6YEY - chains D and E of the 5 polymer chains in the assembly; structure by electron microscopy, 3.70 A resolution.

== Chain D (and E) ==
Protein: A component of insecticidal toxin complex (Tc)
From: Xenorhabdus nematophila
Notes: chain E of this document is another copy of the same molecule, construct and numbering; everything in this record applies to it too
Reference sequence: A0A0R4FN93 (A0A0R4FN93_XENNE); numbering as in UniProt (aligned over 1-2523)
Chain sequence (2523 residues; numbered 1 to 2523; the number before each row is that of its first residue):
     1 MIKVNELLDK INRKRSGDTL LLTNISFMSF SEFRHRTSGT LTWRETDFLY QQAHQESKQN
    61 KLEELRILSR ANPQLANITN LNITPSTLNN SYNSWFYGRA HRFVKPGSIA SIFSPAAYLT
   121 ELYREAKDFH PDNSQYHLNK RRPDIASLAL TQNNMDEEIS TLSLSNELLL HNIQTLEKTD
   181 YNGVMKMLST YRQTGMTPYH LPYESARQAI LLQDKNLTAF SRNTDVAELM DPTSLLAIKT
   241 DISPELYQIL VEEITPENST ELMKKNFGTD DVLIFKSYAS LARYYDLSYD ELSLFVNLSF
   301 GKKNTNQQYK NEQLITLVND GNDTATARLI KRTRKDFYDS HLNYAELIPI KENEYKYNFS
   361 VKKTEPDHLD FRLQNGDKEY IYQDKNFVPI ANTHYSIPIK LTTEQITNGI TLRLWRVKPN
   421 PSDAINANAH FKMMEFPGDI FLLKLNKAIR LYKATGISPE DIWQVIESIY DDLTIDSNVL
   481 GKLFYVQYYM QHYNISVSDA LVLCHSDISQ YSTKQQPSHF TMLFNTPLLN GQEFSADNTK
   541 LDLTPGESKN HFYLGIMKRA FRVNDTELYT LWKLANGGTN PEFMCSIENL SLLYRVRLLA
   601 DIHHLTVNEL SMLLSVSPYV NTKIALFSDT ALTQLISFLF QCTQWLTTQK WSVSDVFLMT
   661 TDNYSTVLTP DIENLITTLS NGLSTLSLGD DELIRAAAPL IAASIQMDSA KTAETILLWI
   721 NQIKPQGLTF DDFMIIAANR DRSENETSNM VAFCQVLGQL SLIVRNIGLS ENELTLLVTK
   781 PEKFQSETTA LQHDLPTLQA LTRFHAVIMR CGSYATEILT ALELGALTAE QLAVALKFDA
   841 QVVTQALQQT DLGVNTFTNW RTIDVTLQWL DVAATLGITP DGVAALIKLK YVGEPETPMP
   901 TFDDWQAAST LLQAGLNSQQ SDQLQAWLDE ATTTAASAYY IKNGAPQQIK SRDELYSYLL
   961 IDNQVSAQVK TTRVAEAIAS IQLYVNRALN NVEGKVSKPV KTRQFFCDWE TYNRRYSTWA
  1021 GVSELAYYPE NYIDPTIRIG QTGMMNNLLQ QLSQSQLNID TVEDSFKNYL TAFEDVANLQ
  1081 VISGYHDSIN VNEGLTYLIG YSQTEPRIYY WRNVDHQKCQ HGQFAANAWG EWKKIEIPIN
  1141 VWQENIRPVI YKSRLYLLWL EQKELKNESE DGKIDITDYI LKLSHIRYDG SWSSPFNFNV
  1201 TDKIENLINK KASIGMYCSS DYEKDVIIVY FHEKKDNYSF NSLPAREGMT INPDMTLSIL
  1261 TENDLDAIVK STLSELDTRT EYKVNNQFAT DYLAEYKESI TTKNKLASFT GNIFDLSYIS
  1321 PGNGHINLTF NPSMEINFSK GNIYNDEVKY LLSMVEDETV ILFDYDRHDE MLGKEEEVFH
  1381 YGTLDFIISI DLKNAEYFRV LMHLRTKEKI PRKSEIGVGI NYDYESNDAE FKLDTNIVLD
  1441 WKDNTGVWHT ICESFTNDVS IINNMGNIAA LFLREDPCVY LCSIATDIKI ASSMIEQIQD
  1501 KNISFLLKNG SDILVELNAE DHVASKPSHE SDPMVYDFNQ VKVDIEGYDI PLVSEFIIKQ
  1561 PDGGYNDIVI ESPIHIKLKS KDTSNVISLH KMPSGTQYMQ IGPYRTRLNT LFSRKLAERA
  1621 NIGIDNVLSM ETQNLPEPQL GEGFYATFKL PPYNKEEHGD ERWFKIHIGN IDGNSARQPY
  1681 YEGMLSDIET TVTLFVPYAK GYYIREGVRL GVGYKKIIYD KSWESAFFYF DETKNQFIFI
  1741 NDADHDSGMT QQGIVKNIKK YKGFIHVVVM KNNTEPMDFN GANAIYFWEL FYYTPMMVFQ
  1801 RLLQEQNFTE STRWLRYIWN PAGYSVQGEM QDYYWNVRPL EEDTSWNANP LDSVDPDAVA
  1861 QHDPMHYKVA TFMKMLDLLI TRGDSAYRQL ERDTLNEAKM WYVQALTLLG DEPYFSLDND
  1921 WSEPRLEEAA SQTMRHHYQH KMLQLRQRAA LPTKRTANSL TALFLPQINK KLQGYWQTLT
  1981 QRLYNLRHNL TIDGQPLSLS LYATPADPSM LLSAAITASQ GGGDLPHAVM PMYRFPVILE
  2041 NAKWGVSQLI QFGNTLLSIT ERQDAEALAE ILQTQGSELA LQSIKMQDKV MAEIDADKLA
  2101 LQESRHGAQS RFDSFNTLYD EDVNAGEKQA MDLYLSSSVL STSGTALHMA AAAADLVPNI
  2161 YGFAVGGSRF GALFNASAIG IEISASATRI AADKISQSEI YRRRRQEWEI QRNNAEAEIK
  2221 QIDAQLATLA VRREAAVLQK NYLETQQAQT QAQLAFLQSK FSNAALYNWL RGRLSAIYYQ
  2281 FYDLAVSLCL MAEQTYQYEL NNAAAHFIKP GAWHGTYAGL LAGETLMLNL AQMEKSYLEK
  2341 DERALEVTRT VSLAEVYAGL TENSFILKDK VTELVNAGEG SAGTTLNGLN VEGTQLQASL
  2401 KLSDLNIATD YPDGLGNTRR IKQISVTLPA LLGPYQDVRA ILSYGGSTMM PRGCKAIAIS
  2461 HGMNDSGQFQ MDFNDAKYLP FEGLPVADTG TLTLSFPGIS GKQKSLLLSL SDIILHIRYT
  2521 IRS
Disordered / not traced: 1-19, 1339-1499, 1561-1566

== Interface between chain D and chain E ==
Pairs across the interface (348; chain D residue first):
  Ser31(D) - Gly1828(E)
  Trp43(D) - Gln1827(E)
  Glu158(D) - Arg1892(E)  salt bridge
  Ala282(D) - Phe1915(E)  hydrophobic
  Ser288(D) - Tyr1914(E)
  Tyr289(D) - Tyr1914(E)
  Tyr289(D) - Phe1915(E)  hydrophobic
  Tyr289(D) - Asn1919(E)
  Gly301(D) - Asp1920(E)
  Asn304(D) - Arg102(E)
  Asn304(D) - Asp1920(E)
  Asn304(D) - Trp1921(E)
  Asn304(D) - Ser1922(E)  hydrogen bond (backbone-backbone)
  Thr305(D) - Asp1920(E)
  Thr305(D) - Ser1922(E)
  Asn306(D) - Ser1922(E)
  Gln307(D) - Glu1923(E)
  Lys363(D) - His171(E)
  Ala391(D) - Arg1925(E)
  Asn392(D) - Ser147(E)
  Asn392(D) - Ala149(E)
  Asn392(D) - Arg1925(E)  hydrogen bond (backbone-side chain)
  Thr393(D) - Arg1925(E)  hydrogen bond
  His394(D) - Glu1923(E)  hydrogen bond (side chain-backbone)
  Lys514(D) - Asn153(E)  hydrogen bond
  Leu529(D) - Thr910(E)
  Leu529(D) - Gln913(E)  hydrogen bond (backbone-side chain)
  Pro545(D) - Gln845(E)
  His551(D) - Ala907(E)
  His551(D) - Thr910(E)
  Gly555(D) - Thr910(E)
  Gly555(D) - Ala914(E)
  Lys558(D) - Leu911(E)
  Lys558(D) - Ala914(E)
  Arg559(D) - Ala914(E)
  Asn564(D) - Gly877(E)
  Asp565(D) - Thr879(E)
  Thr566(D) - Gln841(E)  hydrogen bond
  Thr566(D) - Val842(E)
  Thr566(D) - Gln845(E)
  Glu567(D) - Asp839(E)
  Tyr569(D) - Gln841(E)
  Asn608(D) - Asp839(E)  hydrogen bond
  Leu658(D) - Ser813(E)
  Leu658(D) - Tyr814(E)
  Ser665(D) - Glu817(E)  hydrogen bond
  Val667(D) - Thr820(E)
  Val667(D) - Ala821(E)  hydrophobic
  Leu668(D) - Thr820(E)  hydrogen bond (backbone-side chain)
  Thr669(D) - Thr816(E)
  Pro670(D) - Thr816(E)
  Pro670(D) - Thr820(E)
  Thr678(D) - Trp2269(E)
  Gly682(D) - Arg2273(E)
  Pro699(D) - Gly2272(E)
  Pro699(D) - Ala2276(E)  hydrophobic
  Leu700(D) - Arg2273(E)
  Ala703(D) - Asn2268(E)
  Ala703(D) - Trp2269(E)
  Ala703(D) - Gly2272(E)
  Ala703(D) - Arg2273(E)
  Gln706(D) - Ala2265(E)
  Gln706(D) - Asn2268(E)
  Met707(D) - Asn2268(E)  hydrogen bond (backbone-side chain)
  Asp708(D) - Gln2063(E)
  Asp708(D) - Asn2268(E)
  Asp708(D) - Arg2271(E)  hydrogen bond (backbone-side chain)
  Lys711(D) - Gln2020(E)
  Gln755(D) - Glu817(E)  hydrogen bond
  Ser770(D) - Ile2016(E)
  Glu771(D) - Ala2018(E)
  Asn772(D) - Ile2016(E)
  Asn772(D) - Thr2017(E)  hydrogen bond (side chain-backbone)
  Glu773(D) - Ile2016(E)
  Met809(D) - Leu2012(E)
  Met809(D) - Ala2014(E)
  Gly812(D) - Ala2014(E)
  Ala815(D) - Ala2014(E)  hydrophobic
  Thr816(D) - Ile2016(E)
  Thr816(D) - Thr2017(E)
  Leu819(D) - Ile2016(E)  hydrophobic
  Gln919(D) - Leu2001(E)
  Tyr956(D) - Lys1899(E)
  Tyr956(D) - Val1903(E)
  Tyr956(D) - Arg1987(E)
  Asp962(D) - Lys1899(E)  salt bridge
  Asp962(D) - Arg1987(E)  salt bridge
  Gln964(D) - Arg1987(E)  hydrogen bond
  Val965(D) - Lys1899(E)
  Val965(D) - Arg1987(E)
  Ser966(D) - Arg1987(E)  hydrogen bond (backbone-backbone)
  Ser966(D) - His1988(E)  hydrogen bond
  Gln968(D) - Asn1989(E)  hydrogen bond (backbone-side chain)
  Lys970(D) - Arg1892(E)
  Ala979(D) - Met1900(E)
  Gln982(D) - Met1900(E)
  Leu983(D) - Val1903(E)  hydrophobic
  Asn986(D) - Met1900(E)
  Asn986(D) - Gln1904(E)
  Leu989(D) - Ala1822(E)
  Asn990(D) - Asn80(E)
  Asn990(D) - Leu1908(E)
  Val992(D) - Thr1907(E)
  Lys1001(D) - Ala1822(E)  hydrogen bond (side chain-backbone)
  Lys1001(D) - Met1830(E)
  Thr1002(D) - Ser1825(E)  hydrogen bond
  Thr1002(D) - Gly1828(E)
  Glu1010(D) - Thr1812(E)  hydrogen bond
  Glu1010(D) - Arg1816(E)  salt bridge
  Thr1011(D) - Thr1809(E)
  Arg1014(D) - Trp1901(E)
  Arg1014(D) - Gln1904(E)
  Arg1015(D) - Arg1882(E)
  Arg1015(D) - Glu1897(E)  salt bridge
  Arg1015(D) - Trp1901(E)
  Ser1017(D) - Glu1897(E)
  Lys1152(D) - Arg1614(E)
  Lys1152(D) - Ala1617(E)
  Ser1153(D) - Glu1618(E)
  Ser1153(D) - Asn1621(E)
  Arg1154(D) - Glu1074(E)  salt bridge
  Arg1154(D) - Ser1613(E)  hydrogen bond (side chain-backbone)
  Arg1154(D) - Ala1617(E)
  Arg1187(D) - Thr1071(E)
  Arg1187(D) - Glu1074(E)
  Arg1187(D) - Asp1075(E)  salt bridge
  Tyr1188(D) - Lys1067(E)
  Tyr1188(D) - Leu1070(E)
  Tyr1188(D) - Thr1071(E)
  Tyr1188(D) - Glu1074(E)  hydrogen bond
  Tyr1188(D) - Ala1617(E)  hydrophobic
  Asp1189(D) - Asn1068(E)
  Asp1189(D) - Thr1071(E)  hydrogen bond
  Ser1194(D) - Glu1105(E)
  Ser1194(D) - Pro1106(E)
  Pro1195(D) - Glu1105(E)
  Phe1196(D) - Gln1103(E)
  Phe1196(D) - Thr1104(E)
  Phe1196(D) - Glu1105(E)
  Asn1197(D) - Glu1105(E)
  Pro1253(D) - Arg1614(E)
  Asp1254(D) - Gln1103(E)
  Lys1303(D) - Asp1832(E)
  Ser1528(D) - His1766(E)
  Glu1530(D) - Lys1649(E)  hydrogen bond (backbone-side chain)
  Glu1530(D) - His1766(E)
  Ser1531(D) - His1766(E)  hydrogen bond
  Ser1531(D) - Val1768(E)
  Asp1532(D) - Lys1649(E)  salt bridge
  Asp1532(D) - Glu1689(E)
  Asp1532(D) - Thr1691(E)
  Pro1533(D) - Met1770(E)  hydrophobic
  Asp1537(D) - Lys1771(E)
  Val2029(D) - Glu2339(E)
  Met2032(D) - Asp2341(E)
  Met2032(D) - Arg2343(E)
  Tyr2033(D) - Leu2338(E)  hydrophobic
  Asn2041(D) - Glu2334(E)
  Asn2041(D) - Leu2338(E)
  Trp2044(D) - Lys2043(E)
  Trp2044(D) - Ser2047(E)
  Trp2044(D) - Met2327(E)  hydrophobic
  Gln2048(D) - Ile2050(E)
  Gln2048(D) - Met2327(E)
  Phe2052(D) - Ile2050(E)  hydrophobic
  Phe2052(D) - Glu2324(E)
  Ile2059(D) - Leu2057(E)  hydrophobic
  Arg2062(D) - Leu2057(E)
  Arg2062(D) - Glu2061(E)  salt bridge
  Leu2133(D) - Gln1050(E)
  Ile2160(D) - Ile2160(E)  hydrophobic
  Tyr2161(D) - Leu1165(E)  hydrophobic
  Tyr2161(D) - Ile1176(E)  hydrophobic
  Gly2162(D) - Ile1174(E)
  Phe2163(D) - Tyr2161(E)
  Phe2163(D) - Gly2162(E)
  Phe2163(D) - Phe2163(E)  hydrogen bond (backbone-backbone)
  Ala2164(D) - Ile2160(E)  hydrophobic
  Ala2164(D) - Tyr2161(E)
  Val2165(D) - Tyr2161(E)  hydrogen bond (backbone-backbone)
  Gly2166(D) - Asn2159(E)
  Gly2166(D) - Ile2160(E)
  Gly2167(D) - Asn2159(E)
  Ser2168(D) - Asn2159(E)
  Arg2169(D) - Asp2155(E)
  Arg2169(D) - Arg2169(E)
  Phe2170(D) - Ala2154(E)
  Phe2170(D) - Asp2155(E)  hydrogen bond (backbone-side chain)
  Phe2170(D) - Val2157(E)  hydrophobic
  Phe2170(D) - Asn2159(E)
  Gly2171(D) - Ala2151(E)
  Gly2171(D) - Asp2155(E)  hydrogen bond (backbone-side chain)
  Phe2174(D) - Leu2147(E)
  Phe2174(D) - Ala2150(E)  hydrophobic
  Phe2174(D) - Ala2151(E)  hydrophobic
  Asn2175(D) - His2148(E)
  Ser2177(D) - Leu2147(E)
  Ala2178(D) - Gly2144(E)
  Ala2178(D) - Leu2147(E)  hydrophobic
  Ala2178(D) - His2148(E)
  Ile2181(D) - Leu2140(E)
  Ile2181(D) - Ser2143(E)
  Ile2181(D) - Leu2147(E)  hydrophobic
  Glu2182(D) - His2148(E)  salt bridge
  Glu2182(D) - Ile2183(E)
  Ser2184(D) - Leu2140(E)
  Ala2185(D) - Ser2137(E)  hydrogen bond (backbone-side chain)
  Ala2185(D) - Leu2140(E)
  Ala2185(D) - Ser2141(E)
  Thr2188(D) - Leu2133(E)
  Thr2188(D) - Ser2137(E)
  Arg2189(D) - Ser2137(E)
  Arg2189(D) - Arg2189(E)
  Arg2189(D) - Ile2190(E)
  Arg2189(D) - Asp2193(E)  salt bridge
  Ala2191(D) - Leu2133(E)  hydrophobic
  Ala2192(D) - Ala2130(E)
  Ala2192(D) - Leu2133(E)  hydrophobic
  Asp2193(D) - Tyr2134(E)  hydrogen bond
  Ile2195(D) - Gly2126(E)
  Ile2195(D) - Gln2129(E)
  Glu2199(D) - Asn2124(E)  hydrogen bond
  Glu2199(D) - Gly2126(E)
  Glu2199(D) - Glu2127(E)
  Arg2202(D) - Asn2124(E)
  Arg2203(D) - Leu2118(E)
  Arg2203(D) - Glu2121(E)  salt bridge
  Arg2203(D) - Asn2124(E)
  Arg2203(D) - Glu2127(E)  salt bridge
  Arg2203(D) - Arg2204(E)
  Arg2203(D) - Trp2208(E)
  Gln2206(D) - Leu2118(E)
  Ile2210(D) - Ser2114(E)
  Asn2214(D) - Arg2111(E)
  Ala2217(D) - Gly2107(E)
  Lys2220(D) - Glu2103(E)
  Gln2221(D) - Glu2103(E)
  Gln2221(D) - Ser2104(E)  hydrogen bond
  Ala2224(D) - Leu2099(E)  hydrophobic
  Ala2224(D) - Ala2100(E)  hydrophobic
  Ala2224(D) - Glu2103(E)
  Thr2228(D) - Glu2093(E)  hydrogen bond (side chain-backbone)
  Thr2228(D) - Ala2096(E)
  Val2231(D) - Lys2089(E)
  Val2231(D) - Glu2093(E)
  Arg2232(D) - Glu2093(E)
  Glu2234(D) - Lys2089(E)  salt bridge
  Leu2238(D) - Lys2085(E)
  Leu2238(D) - Met2086(E)
  Gln2239(D) - Met2086(E)
  Asn2241(D) - Gln2082(E)  hydrogen bond (backbone-side chain)
  Tyr2242(D) - Leu2079(E)
  Tyr2242(D) - Gln2082(E)
  Tyr2242(D) - Met2086(E)  hydrophobic
  Thr2245(D) - Glu2078(E)
  Thr2245(D) - Leu2079(E)
  Thr2245(D) - Gln2082(E)  hydrogen bond
  Gln2246(D) - Leu2079(E)
  Gln2247(D) - Ser2009(E)
  Gln2247(D) - Leu2011(E)
  Gln2249(D) - Gln2075(E)
  Gln2249(D) - Glu2078(E)  hydrogen bond
  Gln2249(D) - Leu2079(E)
  Gln2251(D) - Leu2011(E)
  Gln2251(D) - Leu2012(E)
  Gln2251(D) - Ser2013(E)  hydrogen bond
  Gln2253(D) - Leu2072(E)
  Gln2253(D) - Gln2075(E)
  Ala2255(D) - Ser2013(E)
  Phe2256(D) - Asp2064(E)
  Phe2256(D) - Ala2067(E)  hydrophobic
  Phe2256(D) - Leu2068(E)  hydrophobic
  Gln2258(D) - Ala2015(E)
  Lys2260(D) - Asp2064(E)
  Phe2261(D) - Thr2060(E)
  Phe2261(D) - Asp2064(E)
  Ser2262(D) - Glu2061(E)
  Ser2262(D) - Asp2064(E)  hydrogen bond (backbone-side chain)
  Leu2266(D) - Tyr2317(E)  hydrophobic
  Tyr2267(D) - Leu2057(E)  hydrophobic
  Tyr2267(D) - Glu2061(E)  hydrogen bond
  Trp2269(D) - His2314(E)
  Trp2269(D) - Tyr2317(E)
  Leu2270(D) - Leu2057(E)  hydrophobic
  Leu2270(D) - Leu2321(E)
  Arg2273(D) - Leu2321(E)
  Arg2273(D) - Thr2325(E)  hydrogen bond
  Leu2274(D) - Leu2321(E)
  Leu2274(D) - Glu2324(E)
  Ile2277(D) - Glu2324(E)
  Ile2277(D) - Thr2325(E)
  Gln2280(D) - Leu2328(E)
  Phe2281(D) - Met2327(E)  hydrophobic
  Phe2281(D) - Leu2328(E)
  Leu2284(D) - Leu2328(E)  hydrophobic
  Leu2284(D) - Ala2331(E)  hydrophobic
  Leu2284(D) - Gln2332(E)
  Leu2284(D) - Lys2335(E)
  Ser2287(D) - Lys2335(E)
  Ser2287(D) - Glu2339(E)  hydrogen bond
  Met2291(D) - Lys2335(E)
  Met2291(D) - Leu2338(E)  hydrophobic
  Gln2395(D) - Pro2412(E)
  Tyr2435(D) - Thr2350(E)
  Tyr2435(D) - Thr2427(E)
  Tyr2435(D) - Pro2429(E)
  Tyr2435(D) - Ile2514(E)  hydrophobic
  Asp2437(D) - Thr2348(E)
  Asp2437(D) - Arg2349(E)
  Asp2437(D) - Thr2350(E)  hydrogen bond (side chain-backbone)
  Arg2439(D) - Asp2410(E)  salt bridge
  Arg2439(D) - Tyr2411(E)
  Ala2440(D) - Tyr2411(E)
  Ile2441(D) - Tyr2411(E)  hydrophobic
  Ile2441(D) - Leu2415(E)  hydrophobic
  Arg2452(D) - Glu2339(E)  hydrogen bond (side chain-backbone)
  Arg2452(D) - Asp2341(E)  hydrogen bond (side chain-backbone)
  Arg2452(D) - Glu2342(E)
  Gly2453(D) - Glu2342(E)
  Gly2453(D) - Arg2343(E)
  Gly2453(D) - Ala2344(E)
  Cys2454(D) - Arg2343(E)
  Ala2456(D) - Leu2345(E)
  Ile2457(D) - Leu2345(E)
  Ala2458(D) - Leu2345(E)
  Ala2458(D) - Val2347(E)  hydrophobic
  Ser2460(D) - Val2347(E)
  Ser2460(D) - Thr2348(E)
  Gly2467(D) - Glu2346(E)
  Gln2468(D) - Arg2343(E)
  Gln2468(D) - Glu2346(E)  hydrogen bond
  Phe2469(D) - Glu2346(E)
  Phe2469(D) - Thr2348(E)
  Phe2469(D) - Lys2422(E)
  Phe2469(D) - Phe2473(E)  hydrophobic
  Phe2469(D) - Arg2518(E)
  Gln2470(D) - Asp2472(E)  hydrogen bond
  Gln2470(D) - Phe2473(E)  hydrogen bond (side chain-backbone)
  Gln2470(D) - Asn2474(E)
  Asp2475(D) - Arg2343(E)  salt bridge
  Lys2477(D) - Asp2341(E)  salt bridge
  Lys2477(D) - Arg2343(E)
  Tyr2478(D) - Arg2343(E)  hydrogen bond (backbone-side chain)
  Leu2479(D) - Arg2343(E)
  Pro2480(D) - Arg2343(E)
  Pro2497(D) - Asp2410(E)
  Pro2497(D) - Tyr2411(E)  hydrophobic
  Lys2502(D) - Arg2349(E)
Interface residues without a listed pair, chain D (239 interface residues in all): Phe30, Tyr278, Ala279, Lys310, Asp367, Pro527, Asn530, Thr570, Ser654, Phe657, Asp671, Ser684, Ala702, Ser704, Ile808, Arg810, Gln923, Asp953, Val969, Thr971, Thr972, Lys998, Tyr1222, Lys1297, His1529, Val1535, Pro2031, Ile2038, Leu2081, Ile2084, Asp2088, Gly2126, Gln2129, Leu2147, Ala2150, Asn2159, Ser2196, Gln2225, Ala2235, Leu2288, Val2438, Ile2459
Interface residues without a listed pair, chain E (231 interface residues in all): Lys178, Tyr181, Asn772, Leu824, Gln831, Val834, Lys837, Ile878, Gln906, Ser921, Leu1049, Ser1053, Gln1080, Glu1136, Gly1172, Ser1194, Pro1195, Leu1616, Ala1620, Pro1821, Asn1896, Pro2008, Met2010, Ser2083, Ala2092, Asp2097, Phe2115, Asp2122, Val2123, Pro2158, Ala2164, Gln2197, Gln2280, Thr2316, Ala2318, Leu2320, Tyr2337, Glu2355, His2516

== Overview ==
Chain D and chain E form an interface of 239 and 231 residues respectively; the contacts include 50 hydrogen
bonds and 17 salt bridges. Polar contacts include Glu158(D)-Arg1892(E), Asp962(D)-Lys1899(E) and
Asp962(D)-Arg1987(E).
Both chains are A component of insecticidal toxin complex (Tc) (Xenorhabdus nematophila). Entry 6YEY
(Xenorhabdus nematophila XptA1 in complex with porcine mucosa heparin) was determined by electron microscopy
(same publication as 6YEW).
